Entry 9EVN (X-ray diffraction, 2.00 A resolution); this record covers chain A.

== Chain A ==
Protein: Apical membrane antigen 1
From: Plasmodium falciparum
UniProtKB: A0A075DBS4 (A0A075DBS4_PLAFA); residues 106-442 here correspond to UniProt positions 81-417 (UniProt number = residue number - 25)
Amino-acid sequence (349 residues; each row starts with the number of its first residue):
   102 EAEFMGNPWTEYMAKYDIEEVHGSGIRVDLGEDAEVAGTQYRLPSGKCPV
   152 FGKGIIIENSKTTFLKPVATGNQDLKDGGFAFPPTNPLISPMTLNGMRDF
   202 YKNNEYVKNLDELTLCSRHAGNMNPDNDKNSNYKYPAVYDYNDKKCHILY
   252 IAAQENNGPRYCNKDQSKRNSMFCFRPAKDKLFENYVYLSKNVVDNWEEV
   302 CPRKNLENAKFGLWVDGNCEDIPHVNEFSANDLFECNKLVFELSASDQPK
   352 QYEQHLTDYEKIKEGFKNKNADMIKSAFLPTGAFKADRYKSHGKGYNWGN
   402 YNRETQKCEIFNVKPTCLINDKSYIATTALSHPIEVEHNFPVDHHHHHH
Not modelled in the structure: 264-271, 370-372, 386-388, 442-450
Construct notes: expression tag (102-105, 443-450); engineered mutation K162 (Asn137 in A0A075DBS4), V288 (Thr263 in A0A075DBS4), D373 (Ser348 in A0A075DBS4), D422 (Asn397 in A0A075DBS4), K423 (Ser398 in A0A075DBS4)
Disulfides: C149-C302, C217-C247, C263-C275, C320-C418, C337-C409

== Overview ==
Chain A is Apical membrane antigen 1 (Plasmodium falciparum); the structure, Plasmodium falciparum apical
membrane antigen FVO, was determined by X-ray diffraction together with 8REK, 8REL and 9EVO from the same
study.
